Entry 4XEG (X-ray diffraction, 1.72 A resolution); this record covers chains A and C of the 3 polymer chains in the assembly.

Chain A:
Protein: G/T mismatch-specific thymine DNA glycosylase
Organism: Homo sapiens
Notes: EC 3.2.2.29
UniProtKB: Q13569 (TDG_HUMAN); numbering as in UniProt (aligned over 111-308)
Amino-acid sequence (204 residues; each row starts with the number of its first residue):
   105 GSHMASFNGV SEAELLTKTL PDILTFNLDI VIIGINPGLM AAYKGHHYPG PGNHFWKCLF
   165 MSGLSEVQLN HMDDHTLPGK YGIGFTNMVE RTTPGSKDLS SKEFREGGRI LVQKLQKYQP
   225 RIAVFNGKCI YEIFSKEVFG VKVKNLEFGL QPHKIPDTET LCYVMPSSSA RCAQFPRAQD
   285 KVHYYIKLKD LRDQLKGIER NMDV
Not modelled in the structure: 105-110, 307-308
Sequence notes: expression tag (105-110)
UniProt features mapped onto this chain:
  - cross-link: Lys-248 (Glycyl lysine isopeptide (Lys-Gly) (interchain with G-Cter in SUMO2))
  - mutagenesis: Asn-140 (N140A: Loss of DNA glycosylase activity but still able to bind DNA), Ala-145 (A145G: Increased DNA glycosylase activity on G/T mispairs), His-151 (H151A/Q: Increased DNA glycosylase activity on G/T mispairs), Asn-191 (N191A: Reduced DNA glycosylase activity on G/T and G/U mispairs), Thr-197 (T197A: Reduced DNA glycosylase activity on G/T mispairs), Arg-281 (R281A: Restores the DNA-binding ability of the sumoylated form)

Chain C:
Molecule: 28-nt DNA strand
Sequence (28 nucleotides; row label = number of the first residue in the row):
     1 CAGCTCTGTA CGTGAGCGAT GGACAGCT

How chain A and chain C interact:
Pairs across the interface (12):
  Pro-155(A) / DA15(C)  phosphate contact
  Pro-155(A) / DG16(C)  sugar contact
  Lys-246(A) / DT5(C)  phosphate contact
  Ala-274(A) / DG12(C)  hydrogen bond to the base
  Arg-275(A) / DG12(C)  hydrogen bond to the base
  Cys-276(A) / DG12(C)  base contact
  Ala-277(A) / DC11(C)  base contact
  Ala-277(A) / DG12(C)  sugar contact
  Pro-280(A) / DG12(C)  hydrogen bond to the base
  Pro-280(A) / DT13(C)  sugar contact
  Arg-281(A) / DT13(C)  phosphate contact
  Arg-281(A) / DG14(C)  phosphate contact
Other interface residues (no listed pair), chain A (10 interface residues in all): Lys-201, Gln-278
Other interface residues (no listed pair), chain C (8 interface residues in all): DA10

Overview:
10 residues of chain A and 8 residues of chain C are in contact, with 3 hydrogen bonds. Polar contacts include
Ala-274(A)/DG12(C), Arg-275(A)/DG12(C) and Pro-280(A)/DG12(C). Curated annotation (UniProt) lists 6
mutagenesis sites on chain A.
Here chain A is G/T mismatch-specific thymine DNA glycosylase (Homo sapiens) and chain C is a 28-nt DNA
strand. Entry 4XEG (Structure of the enzyme-product complex resulting from TDG action on a G/hmU mismatch) was
determined by X-ray diffraction (same publication as 4Z3A, 4Z47, 4Z7B and 4Z7Z).
